Entry 6NHR (X-ray diffraction, 2.10 A resolution); this record covers chains C and F of the 6 polymer chains in the assembly.

[Chain C]
Molecule: Hemagglutinin HA1 chain
From: Influenza A virus (strain A/Hong Kong/1/1968 H3N2)
UniProt: H9XC94 (H9XC94_I68A4); residues 11-329 here correspond to UniProt positions 27-345 (UniProt number = residue number + 16)
Chain sequence (321 residues; row label = number of the first residue in the row):
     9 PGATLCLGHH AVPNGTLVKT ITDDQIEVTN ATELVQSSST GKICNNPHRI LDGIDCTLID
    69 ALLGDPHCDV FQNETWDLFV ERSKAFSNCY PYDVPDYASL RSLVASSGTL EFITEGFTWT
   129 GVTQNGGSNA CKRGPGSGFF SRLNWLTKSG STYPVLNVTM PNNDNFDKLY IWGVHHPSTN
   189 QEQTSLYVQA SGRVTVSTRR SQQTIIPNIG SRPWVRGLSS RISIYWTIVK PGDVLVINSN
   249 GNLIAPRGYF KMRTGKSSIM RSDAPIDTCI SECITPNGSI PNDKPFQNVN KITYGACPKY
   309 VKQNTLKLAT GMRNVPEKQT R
Not modelled in the structure: 326-329
Disulfides: Cys52-Cys277, Cys64-Cys76, Cys97-Cys139, Cys281-Cys305
Glycans and other covalent adducts: N-acetylglucosamine (NAG) linked to Asn38, Asn81, Asn285; glycan linked to Asn165
Differences from the reference sequence: expression tag (9-10); variant Ser145 (Unk161 in H9XC94); conflict Leu226 (Met242 in H9XC94)

[Chain F]
Molecule: Hemagglutinin HA2 chain
From: Influenza A virus (strain A/Hong Kong/1/1968 H3N2)
UniProt: Q91MA7 (HEMA_I68A4); residues 1-176 here correspond to UniProt positions 346-521 (UniProt number = residue number + 345)
Chain sequence (176 residues; each row starts with the number of its first residue):
     1 GLFGAIAGFI ENGWEGMIDG WYGFRHQNSE GTGQAADLKS TQAAFDQING KLNRVIEKTN
    61 EKFHQIEKEF SEVEGRIQDL EKYVEDTKID LWSYNAELLV ALENQHTIDL TDSEMNKLFE
   121 KTGRQLRENA EDMGNGCFKI YHKCDNACIE SIRNGTYDHD VYRDEALNNR FQIKGV
Not modelled in the structure: 172-176
Disulfides: Cys144-Cys148
Differences from the reference sequence: engineered mutation Phe45 (Ile390 in Q91MA7); conflict Gly123 (Arg468 in Q91MA7)
UniProt features mapped onto this chain:
  - glycosylation: Asn154 (N-linked (GlcNAc...) asparagine)
Reported in the primary citation:
  - mutagenesis - I45F: abolished binding to CR9114
  - mutagenesis - I45F: decreased binding to FI6v3
  - mutagenesis - N49T: unchanged binding to CR9114
  - mutagenesis - N49T: unchanged binding to FI6v3

[Chain C / chain F interface]
Pairs across the interface (9):
  Ser107(C) - Glu74(F)
  Ser107(C) - Gly75(F)
  Ser107(C) - Arg76(F)  hydrogen bond (side chain-backbone)
  Ser110(C) - Asp79(F)  hydrogen bond
  Leu111(C) - Val73(F)  hydrophobic
  Arg208(C) - Glu72(F)  salt bridge
  Ile236(C) - Val73(F)  hydrophobic
  Lys238(C) - Ser71(F)  hydrogen bond (side chain-backbone)
  Lys238(C) - Glu72(F)  salt bridge
Also at the interface, not in a pair above, chain C (7 interface residues in all): Ala106

[In short]
The chain C/chain F interface involves 7 residues from each chain; the contacts include 3 hydrogen bonds and 2
salt bridges. Polar contacts include Arg208(C)-Glu72(F), Lys238(C)-Glu72(F) and Ser107(C)-Arg76(F).
N-acetylglucosamine is covalently linked to Asn38(C), Asn81(C) and Asn285(C). From the paper: I45F of chain F
abolishes binding to CR9114; I45F of chain F reduces binding to FI6v3.
Here chain C is Hemagglutinin HA1 chain and chain F is Hemagglutinin HA2 chain, both from Influenza A virus
(strain A/Hong Kong/1/1968 H3N2). Entry 6NHR (Crystal structure of the A/Hong Kong/1/1968 (H3N2) influenza
virus hemagglutinin HA2 I45F mutant) was determined by X-ray diffraction together with 6NHP and 6NHQ from the
same study.
